Entry 4QW0 (X-ray diffraction, 2.90 A resolution); this record covers chains F and G of the 28 polymer chains in the assembly.

== Chain F ==
Name: Probable proteasome subunit alpha type-7
Source organism: Saccharomyces cerevisiae
Notes: EC 3.4.25.1
UniProtKB: P21242 (PSA7_YEAST); residues -3 to 284 here correspond to UniProt positions 1-288 (UniProt number = residue number + 4)
Amino-acid sequence (288 residues; each row starts with the number of its first residue; numbers below 1 keep their minus sign (Met-3 is residue -3)):
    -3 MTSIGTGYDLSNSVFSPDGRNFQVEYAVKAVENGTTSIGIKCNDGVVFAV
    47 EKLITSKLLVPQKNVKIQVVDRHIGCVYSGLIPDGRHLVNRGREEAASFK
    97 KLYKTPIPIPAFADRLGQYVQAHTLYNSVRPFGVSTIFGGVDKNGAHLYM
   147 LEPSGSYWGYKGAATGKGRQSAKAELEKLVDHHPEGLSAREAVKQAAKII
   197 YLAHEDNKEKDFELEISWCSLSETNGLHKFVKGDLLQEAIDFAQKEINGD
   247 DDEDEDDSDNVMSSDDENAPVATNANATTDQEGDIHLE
Unresolved in the structure: -3 to 1, 245-284
UniProt features mapped onto this chain:
  - modified residue: Thr-2 (N-acetylthreonine)

== Chain G ==
Name: Proteasome subunit alpha type-1
Source organism: Saccharomyces cerevisiae
Notes: EC 3.4.25.1
UniProtKB: P21243 (PSA1_YEAST); residues -8 to 243 here correspond to UniProt positions 1-252 (UniProt number = residue number + 9)
Amino-acid sequence (252 residues; row label = number of the first residue in the row; numbers below 1 keep their minus sign (Met-8 is residue -8)):
    -8 MSGAAAASAAGYDRHITIFSPEGRLYQVEYAFKATNQTNINSLAVRGKDC
    42 TVVISQKKVPDKLLDPTTVSYIFCISRTIGMVVNGPIPDARNAALRAKAE
    92 AAEFRYKYGYDMPCDVLAKRMANLSQIYTQRAYMRPLGVILTFVSVDEEL
   142 GPSIYKTDPAGYYVGYKATATGPKQQEITTNLENHFKKSKIDHINEESWE
   192 KVVEFAITHMIDALGTEFSKNDLEVGVATKDKFFTLSAENIEERLVAIAE
   242 QD
Unresolved in the structure: -8 to 1, 243
Bound ions: Mg2+: Thr8, Met125

== Interface between chain F and chain G ==
Residue-residue contacts (63; chain F residue first):
  Thr2(F) with His6(G)
  Gly3(F) with His6(G)
  Tyr4(F) with Arg5(G); His6(G); Tyr21(G)
  Ser9(F) with Arg126(G)
  Val10(F) with His6(G); Gln18(G)
  Phe11(F) with Gln18(G), hydrogen bond (backbone-side chain); Tyr21(G); Ala22(G), hydrophobic; Ala25(G), hydrophobic; Arg126(G); Pro127(G)
  Ser12(F) with Tyr21(G)
  Pro13(F) with Tyr21(G), hydrophobic; Lys24(G), hydrogen bond (backbone-side chain)
  Asp14(F) with Lys24(G)
  Gly15(F) with Tyr21(G); Ala25(G)
  Lys37(F) with Asp56(G), salt bridge
  Asp110(F) with Arg82(G)
  Gln114(F) with Arg82(G), hydrogen bond (side chain-backbone); Asn83(G); Leu86(G)
  Gln117(F) with Pro79(G); Asp80(G); Asn83(G), hydrogen bond; Arg126(G)
  Thr120(F) with Arg126(G), hydrogen bond (backbone-side chain)
  Leu121(F) with Tyr124(G); Arg126(G); Leu128(G), hydrophobic
  Tyr122(F) with Tyr124(G); Met125(G), hydrophobic
  Ser150(F) with Pro79(G)
  Gly151(F) with Pro79(G)
  Ser152(F) with Ile78(G); Pro79(G)
  Tyr153(F) with Arg82(G), hydrogen bond (backbone-side chain)
  Trp154(F) with Leu55(G), hydrophobic; Thr59(G); Val60(G), hydrophobic; Ser61(G); Tyr62(G); Ile78(G), hydrophobic; Arg82(G)
  Gly155(F) with Leu55(G); Asp56(G), hydrogen bond (backbone-backbone); Thr59(G), hydrogen bond (backbone-side chain)
  Tyr156(F) with Leu54(G); Leu55(G); Asp56(G)
  Lys157(F) with Lys53(G); Leu54(G), hydrogen bond (backbone-backbone); Leu55(G)
  Gly158(F) with Leu54(G), hydrogen bond (backbone-backbone)
  Lys169(F) with Leu54(G)
  Leu172(F) with Leu54(G), hydrophobic
  Glu173(F) with Lys53(G); Leu54(G)
  Val176(F) with Leu54(G), hydrophobic
  Asp177(F) with Lys53(G), salt bridge
Interface residues without a listed pair, chain F (32 interface residues in all): Tyr145
Interface residues without a listed pair, chain G (29 interface residues in all): Asp52, Pro57, Gly129

== In short ==
32 residues of chain F and 29 residues of chain G are in contact; the contacts include 10 hydrogen bonds and 2
salt bridges. Polar pairs include Lys37(F)-Asp56(G), Asp177(F)-Lys53(G) and Phe11(F)-Gln18(G). Thr8(G) and
Met125(G) form the Mg2+ site.
Here chain F is Probable proteasome subunit alpha type-7 and chain G is Proteasome subunit alpha type-1, both
from Saccharomyces cerevisiae. Entry 4QW0 (yCP beta5-A49T-A50V-double mutant in complex with bortezomib) was
determined by X-ray diffraction (same publication as 4QUX, 4QUY, 4QV0, 4QV1, 4QV3, 4QV4 and 42 further
entries).
